Entry 2GBQ (solution NMR); this record covers chains A and B.

# Chain A
Protein: GRB2
Source organism: Mus musculus
Notes: fragment: n-terminal sh3 domain
UniProtKB: Q60631 (GRB2_MOUSE); residues 1-61 here = UniProt positions 1-61
Chain sequence (74 residues; numbered -8 to 65; the number before each row is that of its first residue; numbers below 1 keep their minus sign (Gly-8 is residue -8)):
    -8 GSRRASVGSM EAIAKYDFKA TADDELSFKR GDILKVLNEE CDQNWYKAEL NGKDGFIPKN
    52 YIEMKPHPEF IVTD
Disordered / not traced: -8 to 0, 58-65
Sequence notes: conflict Glu60 (Trp in Q60631)
Curated features (UniProtKB/Swiss-Prot):
  - modified residue: Met1 (N-acetylmethionine), Lys6 (N6-acetyllysine), Lys50 (N6-acetyllysine)

# Chain B
Protein: Sos-1
Source organism: Mus musculus
UniProtKB: Q62245 (SOS1_MOUSE); residues 1-10 here correspond to UniProt positions 1135-1144 (UniProt number = residue number + 1134)
Chain sequence (12 residues; numbered 0 to 11; the number before each row is that of its first residue; numbering starts at 0):
     0 XVPPPVPPRR RX
Modified / non-standard residues: ACE (acetyl group) at position 0; NH2 (amino group) at position 11

# Interface between chain A and chain B
Contacting residue pairs (22):
  Tyr7(A) - ACE_0(B)
  Tyr7(A) - Pro2(B)
  Tyr7(A) - Pro3(B)
  Asp8(A) - Pro2(B)
  Phe9(A) - Val5(B)
  Asp15(A) - Arg10(B)
  Asp33(A) - Arg8(B)
  Asp33(A) - Arg10(B)
  Asn35(A) - Pro6(B)
  Trp36(A) - Val5(B)
  Trp36(A) - Pro6(B)
  Trp36(A) - Arg8(B)
  Phe47(A) - Arg10(B)
  Pro49(A) - Val5(B)
  Pro49(A) - Pro6(B)
  Asn51(A) - Pro3(B)
  Asn51(A) - Pro4(B)
  Asn51(A) - Val5(B)
  Asn51(A) - Pro6(B)
  Tyr52(A) - Pro2(B)
  Tyr52(A) - Pro3(B)
  Tyr52(A) - Val5(B)

# Overview
11 residues of chain A and 8 residues of chain B are in contact.
Chain A is GRB2 and chain B is Sos-1, both from Mus musculus; the structure, Solution NMR structure of the
GRB2 N-terminal SH3 domain complexed with a ten-residue peptide derived from ..., was determined by solution
NMR together with 1GBQ, 3GBQ and 4GBQ from the same study.
